4Z9C - chains A and C of the 6 polymer chains in the assembly; structure by X-ray diffraction, 2.35 A resolution.

== Chain A ==
Name: Pertussis toxin-like subunit ArtA
Organism: Escherichia coli
Notes: EC 2.4.2.30
Reference sequence: A0A0B1KWV6 (A0A0B1KWV6_ECOLX); residues -14 to 226 here correspond to UniProt positions 1-241 (UniProt number = residue number + 15)
Chain sequence (241 residues; each row starts with the number of its first residue; numbers below 1 keep their minus sign (Met-14 is residue -14)):
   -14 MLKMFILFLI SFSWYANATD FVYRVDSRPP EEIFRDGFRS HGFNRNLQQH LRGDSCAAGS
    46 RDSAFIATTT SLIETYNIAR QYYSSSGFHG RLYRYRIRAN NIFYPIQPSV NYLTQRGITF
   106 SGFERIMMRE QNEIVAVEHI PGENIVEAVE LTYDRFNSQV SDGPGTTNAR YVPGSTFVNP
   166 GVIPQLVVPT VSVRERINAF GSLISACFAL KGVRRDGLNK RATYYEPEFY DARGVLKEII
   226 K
Unresolved in the structure: -14 to 3
Cystine bridges: Cys41-Cys192
From the paper describing this entry:
  - mutagenesis - I111Y, Q116D/E118D: abolished catalytic activity
  - catalytic residues: Glu118 (proposed by the authors, not directly observed)
  - mutagenesis - Y67F, S70W: decreased catalytic activity
  - catalytic residues: His35 (citing earlier work)
  - mutagenesis - Y67A: abolished catalytic activity on HsGalphai3

== Chain C ==
Name: Subtilase cytotoxin subunit B-like protein
Organism: Escherichia coli
Reference sequence: A0A0B1KTJ4 (A0A0B1KTJ4_ECOLX); residues 1-117 here correspond to UniProt positions 25-141 (UniProt number = residue number + 24)
Chain sequence (127 residues; each row starts with the number of its first residue; numbers below 1 keep their minus sign (Met-1 is residue -1)):
    -1 MADYDKYFSN VQINNLSYGV YTSGGKESQF FCIGIKRDNV TLPIHNMCKV DVFGSHKQGF
    59 DAMMEMAKYY YATGESIRVY YKENVWSDSE FKKAFSTNEL ISLSTCSSSD YCMGPQKDTL
   119 EHHHHHH
Unresolved in the structure: -1, 115-125
Sequence notes: expression tag (-1 to 0, 118-125)
Cystine bridges: Cys30-Cys46, Cys104-Cys110

== How chain A and chain C interact ==
Contacting residue pairs - 11 pairs, chain A then chain C:
  Arg110(A) - Glu73(C)  salt bridge
  Ile111(A) - Ala70(C)
  Ile111(A) - Thr71(C)
  Arg114(A) - Ile11(C)  hydrogen bond (side chain-backbone)
  Arg114(A) - Tyr69(C)  hydrogen bond (side chain-backbone)
  Arg114(A) - Ala70(C)
  Arg114(A) - Thr71(C)
  Arg114(A) - Gly72(C)
  Ile224(A) - Lys66(C)
  Ile225(A) - Tyr67(C)  hydrophobic
  Lys226(A) - Glu63(C)
Also at the interface, not in a pair above, chain A (7 interface residues in all): Gly107
Also at the interface, not in a pair above, chain C (10 interface residues in all): Asn12
From the paper, about this interface:
  - interface residues, chain A: Ile111(A)

== Summary ==
Chain A and chain C form an interface of 7 and 10 residues respectively, with 2 hydrogen bonds and 1 salt
bridge. Among the polar pairs are Arg110(A)-Glu73(C), Arg114(A)-Ile11(C) and Arg114(A)-Tyr69(C). The paper
reports catalytic residues Glu118(A) and His35(A); I111Y and Q116D/E118D of chain A abolish catalytic
activity; 5 substitutions were tested in all.
Here chain A is Pertussis toxin-like subunit ArtA and chain C is Subtilase cytotoxin subunit B-like protein,
both from Escherichia coli. Entry 4Z9C (EcPltAB Oxidized) was determined by X-ray diffraction, deposited
together with 4Z9D.
